PDB entry 4B8C | X-ray diffraction, 3.41 A resolution | chains A and F of the 4 polymer chains in the assembly

Chain A (and F):
Protein: Poly(a) ribonuclease POP2
Organism: Saccharomyces cerevisiae
Notes: EC 3.1.13.4; fragment: nuclease domain, residues 146-433; chain F of this document is another copy of the same molecule, construct and numbering; everything in this record applies to it too
UniProt: P39008 (POP2_YEAST); residues 146-433 here = UniProt positions 146-433
Amino-acid sequence (288 residues; row label = number of the first residue in the row):
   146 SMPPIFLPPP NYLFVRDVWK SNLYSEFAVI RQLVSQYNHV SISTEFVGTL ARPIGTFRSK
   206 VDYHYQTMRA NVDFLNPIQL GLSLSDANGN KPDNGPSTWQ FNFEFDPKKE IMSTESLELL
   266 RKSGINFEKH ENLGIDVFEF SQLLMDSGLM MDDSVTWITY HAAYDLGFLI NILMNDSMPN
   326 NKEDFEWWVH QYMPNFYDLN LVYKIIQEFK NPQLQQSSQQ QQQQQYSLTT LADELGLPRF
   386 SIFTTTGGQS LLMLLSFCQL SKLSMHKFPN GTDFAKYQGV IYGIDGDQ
Disordered / not traced: 146-148, 357-369, 429-433

Interface between chain A and chain F:
Pairs across the interface (19):
  A173(A) with D238(F)
  V174(A) with N239(F)
  Q177(A) with Q181(F), hydrogen bond (backbone-side chain); Y182(F); K236(F), hydrogen bond (side chain-backbone); P237(F); D238(F), hydrogen bond (side chain-backbone)
  S180(A) with Q181(F), hydrogen bond
  Q181(A) with Q177(F), hydrogen bond (side chain-backbone); S180(F), hydrogen bond; Q181(F)
  Y182(A) with Q177(F)
  K236(A) with Q177(F), hydrogen bond (backbone-side chain)
  P237(A) with Q177(F)
  D238(A) with A173(F); Q177(F), hydrogen bond (backbone-side chain)
  N239(A) with V174(F); G240(F)
  G240(A) with N239(F)
Interface residues without a listed pair, chain A (12 interface residues in all): P241
Interface residues without a listed pair, chain F (12 interface residues in all): P241

Overview:
Chain A and chain F each contribute 12 residues to their interface; the contacts include 8 hydrogen bonds.
Polar pairs include Q177(A)-Q181(F), Q177(A)-K236(F) and Q177(A)-D238(F).
Chain A and chain F are both Poly(a) ribonuclease POP2 (Saccharomyces cerevisiae); the structure, nuclease
module of the yeast Ccr4-Not complex, was determined by X-ray diffraction together with 4B89, 4B8A and 4B8B
from the same study.
